5L5U - chains M and b of the 28 polymer chains in the assembly; structure by X-ray diffraction, 2.60 A resolution.

# Chain M
Name: Proteasome subunit beta type-7
From: Saccharomyces cerevisiae (strain ATCC 204508 / S288c)
Notes: EC 3.4.25.1
UniProtKB: P30657 (PSB7_YEAST); residues -12 to 233 here correspond to UniProt positions 21-266 (UniProt number = residue number + 33)
Amino-acid sequence (246 residues; row label = number of the first residue in the row; numbers below 1 keep their minus sign (Thr-12 is residue -12)):
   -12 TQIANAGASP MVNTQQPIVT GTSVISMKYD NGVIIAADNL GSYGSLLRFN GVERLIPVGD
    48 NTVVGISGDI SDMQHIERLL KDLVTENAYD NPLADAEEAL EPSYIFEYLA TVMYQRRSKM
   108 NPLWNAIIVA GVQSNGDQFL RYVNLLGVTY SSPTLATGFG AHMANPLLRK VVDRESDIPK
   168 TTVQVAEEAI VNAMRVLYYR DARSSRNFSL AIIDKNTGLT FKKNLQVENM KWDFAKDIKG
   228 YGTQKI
Unresolved in the structure: -12 to 0

# Chain b
Name: Proteasome subunit beta type-1
From: Saccharomyces cerevisiae (strain ATCC 204508 / S288c)
Notes: EC 3.4.25.1
UniProtKB: P38624 (PSB1_YEAST); residues 1-196 here correspond to UniProt positions 20-215 (UniProt number = residue number + 19)
Amino-acid sequence (196 residues; numbered 1 to 196; the number before each row is that of its first residue):
     1 TSIMAVTFKD GVILGADSRT TTGAYIANRV TDKLTRVHDK IWCCRSGSAA DTQAIADIVQ
    61 YHLELYTSQY GTPSTETAAS VFKELCYENK DNLTAGIIVA GYDDKNKGEV YTIPLGGSVH
   121 KLPYAIAGSG STFIYGYCDK NFRENMSKEE TVDFIKHSLS QAIKWDGSSG GVIRMVVLTA
   181 AGVERLIFYP DEYEQL
Swiss-Prot annotation at these positions:
  - active site: Thr1 (Nucleophile)

# How chain M and chain b interact
Contacting residue pairs (64; chain M residue first):
  Ser32(M) - Trp165(b)
  Ser32(M) - Asp166(b)
  Ser32(M) - Gly167(b)  hydrogen bond (backbone-backbone)
  Leu33(M) - Phe133(b)  hydrophobic
  Leu33(M) - Trp165(b)
  Leu34(M) - Lys164(b)
  Leu34(M) - Trp165(b)  hydrogen bond (backbone-backbone)
  Leu34(M) - Gly167(b)
  Arg35(M) - Trp165(b)
  Phe146(M) - Ala24(b)  hydrophobic
  Phe146(M) - Tyr25(b)
  Tyr185(M) - Glu194(b)  hydrogen bond
  Tyr186(M) - Ile26(b)
  Tyr186(M) - Arg29(b)
  Arg187(M) - Ala24(b)
  Arg187(M) - Tyr25(b)
  Arg187(M) - Ile26(b)  hydrogen bond (backbone-backbone)
  Arg187(M) - Ala27(b)  hydrogen bond (side chain-backbone)
  Arg187(M) - Arg29(b)
  Asp188(M) - Ala24(b)
  Asp188(M) - Ile26(b)
  Ala189(M) - Arg19(b)
  Ala189(M) - Thr21(b)
  Ala189(M) - Ala24(b)  hydrogen bond (backbone-backbone)
  Ala189(M) - Ile26(b)
  Ala189(M) - Gly167(b)
  Arg190(M) - Gly23(b)  hydrogen bond (side chain-backbone)
  Arg190(M) - Ala24(b)
  Arg190(M) - Gly167(b)
  Arg190(M) - Ser168(b)
  Arg193(M) - Asp191(b)  salt bridge
  Arg193(M) - Glu194(b)  salt bridge
  Lys218(M) - Arg29(b)  hydrogen bond (backbone-side chain)
  Trp219(M) - Arg29(b)
  Trp219(M) - Gly171(b)
  Trp219(M) - Val172(b)  hydrophobic
  Trp219(M) - Tyr189(b)
  Trp219(M) - Pro190(b)
  Asp220(M) - Tyr189(b)
  Phe221(M) - Arg29(b)
  Phe221(M) - Val30(b)  hydrophobic
  Ala222(M) - Val30(b)  hydrophobic
  Ala222(M) - Arg174(b)  hydrogen bond (backbone-side chain)
  Ala222(M) - Ile187(b)
  Lys223(M) - Ile187(b)
  Lys223(M) - Tyr189(b)
  Ile225(M) - Val30(b)  hydrophobic
  Ile225(M) - Arg174(b)
  Lys226(M) - Asp32(b)
  Gly227(M) - Asp32(b)  hydrogen bond (backbone-side chain)
  Tyr228(M) - Thr35(b)
  Tyr228(M) - Arg45(b)
  Tyr228(M) - Gln53(b)  hydrogen bond (side chain-backbone)
  Tyr228(M) - Ala56(b)
  Tyr228(M) - Asp57(b)  hydrogen bond
  Gln231(M) - Asp32(b)
  Gln231(M) - Leu34(b)
  Gln231(M) - Thr35(b)
  Gln231(M) - Arg36(b)  hydrogen bond (side chain-backbone)
  Gln231(M) - Trp42(b)
  Gln231(M) - Arg185(b)
  Ile233(M) - Arg36(b)
  Ile233(M) - Trp42(b)
  Ile233(M) - Arg185(b)  hydrogen bond (backbone-side chain)
Other interface residues (no listed pair), chain M (26 interface residues in all): Asn37, Met150
Other interface residues (no listed pair), chain b (35 interface residues in all): Asn28, Ile163

# Overview
26 residues of chain M face 35 of chain b across their interface, with 14 hydrogen bonds and 2 salt bridges.
Among the polar pairs are Arg193(M)-Asp191(b), Arg193(M)-Glu194(b) and Tyr185(M)-Glu194(b). UniProt lists
active-site residue Thr1(b) on chain b.
Here chain M is Proteasome subunit beta type-7 and chain b is Proteasome subunit beta type-1, both from
Saccharomyces cerevisiae (strain ATCC 204508 / S288c). Entry 5L5U (Yeast 20S proteasome with human beta5i
(1-138; V31M) and human beta6 (97-111; 118-133) in complex with ...) was determined by X-ray diffraction,
deposited together with 5L52, 5L54, 5L55, 5L5A, 5L5B, 5L5D and 30 further entries.
